Entry 2P37 (X-ray diffraction, 2.10 A resolution); this record covers chains B and D of the 4 polymer chains in the assembly.

Chain B (and D):
Name: Concanavalin A
Source organism: Canavalia maritima
Notes: chain D of this document is another copy of the same molecule, construct and numbering; everything in this record applies to it too
UniProtKB: P81364 (CONA_CANMR); aligned to UniProt positions 1-237 over residues 1-237 (the alignment contains insertions or deletions, so no single offset holds)
Chain sequence (237 residues; numbered 1 to 237; the number before each row is that of its first residue):
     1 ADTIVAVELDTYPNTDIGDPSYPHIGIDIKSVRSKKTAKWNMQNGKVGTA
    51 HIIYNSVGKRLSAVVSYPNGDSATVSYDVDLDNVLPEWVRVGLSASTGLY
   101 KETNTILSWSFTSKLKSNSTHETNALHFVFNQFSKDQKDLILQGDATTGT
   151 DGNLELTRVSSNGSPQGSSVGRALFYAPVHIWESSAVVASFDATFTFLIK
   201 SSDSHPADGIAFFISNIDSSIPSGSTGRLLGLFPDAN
Not modelled in the structure: 119-121 (chain D: 118-121)
Metal / ion sites: Mn2+: E8, D10, D19; Ca2+: D10, Y12, N14, D19
Curated features (UniProtKB/Swiss-Prot):
  - binding site (Mn(2+)): E8, D10, D19, H24
  - binding site (Ca(2+)): D10, Y12, N14, D19
  - binding site (a carbohydrate): Y12

Interface between chain B and chain D:
Contacting residue pairs - 39 pairs, chain B then chain D:
  H51(B) - K116(D)
  H51(B) - V187(D)
  H51(B) - V188(D)
  I53(B) - N55(D)
  I53(B) - V57(D)  hydrophobic
  N55(B) - I53(D)
  V57(B) - I53(D)  hydrophobic
  V57(B) - S62(D)
  V57(B) - A63(D)
  V57(B) - V64(D)  hydrophobic
  V57(B) - T74(D)
  G58(B) - R60(D)  hydrogen bond (backbone-side chain)
  G58(B) - S62(D)
  G58(B) - S76(D)
  R60(B) - G58(D)
  R60(B) - R60(D)
  R60(B) - D78(D)  salt bridge
  S62(B) - N55(D)
  S62(B) - V57(D)
  S62(B) - G58(D)
  A63(B) - V57(D)
  V64(B) - V57(D)  hydrophobic
  V64(B) - V188(D)  hydrophobic
  S66(B) - V187(D)
  T74(B) - V57(D)
  S76(B) - G58(D)
  D78(B) - R60(D)  salt bridge
  K116(B) - H51(D)
  S117(B) - H51(D)
  N118(B) - T49(D)
  N118(B) - S66(D)  hydrogen bond
  N118(B) - Y67(D)
  N118(B) - P68(D)
  N118(B) - G70(D)
  V187(B) - H51(D)
  V187(B) - S66(D)
  V188(B) - H51(D)
  V188(B) - I53(D)  hydrophobic
  V188(B) - V64(D)  hydrophobic
Other interface residues (no listed pair), chain B (19 interface residues in all): T194

In short:
19 residues of chain B face 20 of chain D across their interface; the contacts include 2 hydrogen bonds and 2
salt bridges. Polar pairs include R60(B)-D78(D), G58(B)-R60(D) and N118(B)-S66(D). UniProt lists 4
Mn2+-binding residues, 4 Ca2+-binding residues and carbohydrate-binding residue Y12(B) on chain B.
Chain B and chain D are both Concanavalin A (Canavalia maritima); the structure, Crystal structure of a lectin
from Canavalia maritima seeds (CML) in complex with man1-3man-OMe, was determined by X-ray diffraction
together with 2P34, 2EF6, 2OVU, 2OW4 and 2P2K from the same study.
